PDB entry 8UFJ | X-ray diffraction, 2.45 A resolution | chains B and C of the 3 polymer chains in the assembly

[Chain B (and C)]
Protein: Glutamine synthetase
Organism: Methanosarcina mazei Go1
Notes: chain C of this document is another copy of the same molecule, construct and numbering; everything in this record applies to it too
UniProt: Q8PY99 (GLNA1_METMA); residue numbers follow UniProt; this construct covers 1-447
Sequence (467 residues; numbered -19 to 447; the number before each row is that of its first residue; numbers below 1 keep their minus sign (Met-19 is residue -19)):
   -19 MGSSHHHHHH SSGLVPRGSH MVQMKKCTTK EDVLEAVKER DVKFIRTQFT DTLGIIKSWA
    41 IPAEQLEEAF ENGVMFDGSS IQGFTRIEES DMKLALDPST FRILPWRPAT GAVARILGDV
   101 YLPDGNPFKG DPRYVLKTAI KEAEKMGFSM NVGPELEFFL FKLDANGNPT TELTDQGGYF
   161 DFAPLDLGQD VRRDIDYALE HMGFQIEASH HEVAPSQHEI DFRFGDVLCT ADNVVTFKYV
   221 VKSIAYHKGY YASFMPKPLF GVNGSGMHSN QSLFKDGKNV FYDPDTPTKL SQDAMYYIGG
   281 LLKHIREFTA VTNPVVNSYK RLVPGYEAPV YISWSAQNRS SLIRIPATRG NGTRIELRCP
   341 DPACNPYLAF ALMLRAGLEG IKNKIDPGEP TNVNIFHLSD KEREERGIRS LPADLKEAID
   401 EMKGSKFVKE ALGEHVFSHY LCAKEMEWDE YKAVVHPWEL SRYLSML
Not modelled in the structure: -19 to 3 (chain C: -19 to 4)
Differences from the reference sequence: initiating methionine (-19); expression tag (-18 to 0); engineered mutation Leu167 (Arg in Q8PY99), Gly168 (Ala in Q8PY99)
Ion coordination: Mg2+ site 1: Glu135, Glu336; Mg2+ site 2: Glu137, Glu192, Glu199
UniProt features mapped onto this chain:
  - binding site (Mg(2+)): Glu135, Glu137, Glu192, Glu199, His248, Glu336
  - binding site (ATP): Glu187, Ser252, Arg319, Arg324
  - binding site (L-glutamate): Asn243, Gly244, Arg301, Glu307, Arg319, Arg338
From the paper describing this entry:
  - catalytic residues: Asp57 (citing earlier work)
  - mutagenesis - D57A, F204A, E307A, R319A: decreased catalytic activity

[How chain B and chain C interact]
Pairs across the interface (52; chain B residue first):
  Lys142(B) - Asn146(C)
  Tyr159(B) - Lys37(C)  hydrogen bond (backbone-side chain)
  Tyr159(B) - Asp57(C)  hydrogen bond
  Tyr159(B) - Ser59(C)
  Tyr159(B) - Ser60(C)
  Tyr159(B) - Arg66(C)
  Phe160(B) - Phe29(C)  hydrophobic
  Phe160(B) - Lys37(C)
  Phe160(B) - Ser38(C)  hydrogen bond (backbone-backbone)
  Phe160(B) - Trp39(C)  hydrophobic
  Phe160(B) - Ser60(C)
  Asp161(B) - Ile35(C)
  Asp161(B) - Ile36(C)
  Asp161(B) - Lys37(C)  salt bridge
  Phe162(B) - Arg26(C)
  Phe162(B) - Ile36(C)
  Phe162(B) - Ser38(C)
  Phe162(B) - Tyr219(C)  hydrophobic
  Leu165(B) - Lys222(C)
  Leu165(B) - Ser223(C)
  Leu165(B) - Tyr226(C)
  Leu165(B) - His227(C)  hydrogen bond (backbone-side chain)
  Asp166(B) - Tyr226(C)
  Asp166(B) - His227(C)
  Gln169(B) - Arg26(C)
  Gln169(B) - Trp86(C)
  Gln169(B) - Ser223(C)  hydrogen bond
  Gln169(B) - His227(C)
  Asp170(B) - His227(C)  salt bridge
  Arg173(B) - Phe24(C)
  Arg173(B) - Pro88(C)
  Asp176(B) - Ala40(C)
  Tyr177(B) - Phe24(C)  hydrophobic
  Tyr177(B) - Thr90(C)
  Glu180(B) - Pro42(C)
  Gln185(B) - Gln45(C)
  Ile186(B) - Pro42(C)
  Ile186(B) - Gln45(C)  hydrogen bond (backbone-side chain)
  Ala188(B) - Trp39(C)
  Ala188(B) - Ala40(C)
  Ser189(B) - Trp39(C)
  Ser189(B) - Ala40(C)  hydrogen bond (backbone-backbone)
  His190(B) - Ser38(C)
  His190(B) - Trp39(C)
  Val193(B) - Arg66(C)
  Glu307(B) - Arg66(C)  salt bridge
  Gln317(B) - Glu69(C)
  Arg319(B) - Glu69(C)
  Ser320(B) - Ile67(C)
  Arg324(B) - Glu69(C)  salt bridge
  Arg324(B) - Asp71(C)  salt bridge
  Ala327(B) - Asp71(C)
Interface residues without a listed pair, chain B (32 interface residues in all): Leu167, Glu187, Asn318, Pro326, Thr328, Glu336, Arg338
Interface residues without a listed pair, chain C (33 interface residues in all): Lys23, Met55, Phe56, Glu68, Val93, Pro103

[Overview]
32 residues of chain B and 33 residues of chain C are in contact, with 7 hydrogen bonds and 5 salt bridges.
Polar contacts include Asp161(B)-Lys37(C), Asp170(B)-His227(C) and Glu307(B)-Arg66(C). From the paper: the
catalytic residue Asp57(B); D57A, F204A and E307A of chain B, among others, reduce catalytic activity.
Chain B and chain C are both Glutamine synthetase (Methanosarcina mazei Go1); the structure, Structure of M.
mazei GS(R167L-A168G) apo form, was determined by X-ray diffraction (same publication as 8TFB, 8TFC, 8TFK and
8TGE).
